PDB entry 2AXU | X-ray diffraction, 2.90 A resolution | chains B and E of the 4 polymer chains in the assembly

[Chain B (and E)]
Molecule: PrgX
Organism: Enterococcus faecalis
Notes: chain E of this document is another copy of the same molecule, construct and numbering; everything in this record applies to it too
UniProtKB: Q04114 (Q04114_ENTFA); numbering as in UniProt (aligned over 1-317)
Chain sequence (317 residues; each row starts with the number of its first residue):
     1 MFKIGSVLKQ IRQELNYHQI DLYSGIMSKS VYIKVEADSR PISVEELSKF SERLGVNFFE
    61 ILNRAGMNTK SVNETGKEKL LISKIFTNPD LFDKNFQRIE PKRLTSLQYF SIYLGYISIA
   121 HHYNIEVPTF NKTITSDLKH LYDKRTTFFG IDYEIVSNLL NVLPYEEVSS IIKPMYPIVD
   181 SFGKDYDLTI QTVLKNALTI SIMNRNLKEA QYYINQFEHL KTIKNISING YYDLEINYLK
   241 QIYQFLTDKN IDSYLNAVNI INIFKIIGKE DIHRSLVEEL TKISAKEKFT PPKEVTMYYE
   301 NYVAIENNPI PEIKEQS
Unresolved in the structure: 1, 69-70, 304-317 (chain E: 1-2, 69-70, 305-317)
Sequence notes: modified residue (1, 27, 67, 175, 203)
Modified positions: Mse1 (selenomethionine); Mse27, Mse67, Mse175, Mse203 (selenomethionine; parent Met)
Reported in the primary citation:
  - mutagenesis - R12S, Q19R, S28F: abolished binding to DNA (citing earlier work)
  - self-association interface (contacts with another copy of this molecule): Phe289

[How chain B and chain E interact]
Residue-residue contacts (25):
  Phe245(B) with Phe289(E), hydrophobic
  Asp248(B) with Thr290(E), hydrogen bond (backbone-side chain)
  Lys249(B) with Lys288(E); Phe289(E); Thr290(E), hydrogen bond (backbone-backbone)
  Asn250(B) with Thr290(E)
  Ile251(B) with Tyr254(E), hydrophobic; Phe289(E), hydrophobic; Thr290(E), hydrogen bond (backbone-backbone)
  Asp252(B) with Pro292(E); Lys293(E), salt bridge
  Tyr254(B) with Ile251(E), hydrophobic
  Leu255(B) with Ile251(E), hydrophobic; Leu255(E), hydrophobic
  Lys288(B) with Lys249(E)
  Phe289(B) with Phe245(E), hydrophobic; Lys249(E); Ile251(E), hydrophobic; Phe289(E), hydrophobic
  Thr290(B) with Lys249(E), hydrogen bond (backbone-backbone); Ile251(E), hydrogen bond (backbone-backbone)
  Pro291(B) with Ile251(E)
  Pro292(B) with Ile251(E), hydrophobic; Asp252(E)
  Lys293(B) with Asp252(E), salt bridge
Also at the interface, not in a pair above, chain E (14 interface residues in all): Asp248, Asn250, Pro291

[Summary]
Chain B and chain E each contribute 14 residues to their interface; the contacts include 5 hydrogen bonds and
2 salt bridges. Polar contacts include Asp252(B)-Lys293(E), Asp248(B)-Thr290(E) and Lys249(B)-Thr290(E). From
the paper: R12S, Q19R and S28F of chain B abolish binding to DNA; a self-association interface involving
Phe289(B).
Both chains are PrgX (Enterococcus faecalis). Entry 2AXU (Structure of PrgX) was determined by X-ray
diffraction, deposited together with 2AW6, 2AWI, 2AXV and 2AXZ.
